PDB entry 6RED | electron microscopy, 3.00 A resolution | chains S and T of the 20 polymer chains in the assembly

== Chain S ==
Molecule: ATP synthase gamma chain, mitochondrial
Organism: Polytomella sp. Pringsheim 198.80
UniProtKB: Q4LDE7 (Q4LDE7_9CHLO); numbering as in UniProt (aligned over 1-317)
Sequence (317 residues; numbered 1 to 317; the number before each row is that of its first residue):
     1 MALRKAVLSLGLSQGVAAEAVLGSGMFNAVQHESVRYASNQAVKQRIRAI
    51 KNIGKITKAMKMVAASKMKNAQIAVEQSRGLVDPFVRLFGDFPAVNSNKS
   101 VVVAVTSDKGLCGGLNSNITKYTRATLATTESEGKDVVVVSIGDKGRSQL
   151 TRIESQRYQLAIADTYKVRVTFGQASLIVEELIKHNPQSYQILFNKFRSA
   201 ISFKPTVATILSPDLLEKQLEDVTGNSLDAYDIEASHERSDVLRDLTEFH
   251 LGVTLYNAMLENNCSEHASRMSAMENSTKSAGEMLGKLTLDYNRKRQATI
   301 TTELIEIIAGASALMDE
Unresolved in the structure: 1-38, 316-317

== Chain T ==
Molecule: ATP synthase subunit alpha
Organism: Polytomella sp. Pringsheim 198.80
UniProtKB: A0ZW40 (A0ZW40_9CHLO); numbering as in UniProt (aligned over 1-562)
Sequence (562 residues; numbered 1 to 562; the number before each row is that of its first residue):
     1 MRSPAAFVARSGLFKASLGQSNWAQKAEQMMASVTRTFAADAKALDELRK
    51 PKFSSKYLIQHVSQKLIPAVKEWEKSYQPPVIHLGRVLSVGDGIARVYGL
   101 KSVQAGELVCFDSGVKGMALNLQADHVGVVVFGNDSVIHQGDLVYRTGQI
   151 VNVPIGPGTLGRVTDGLGQPIDGKGPLTNVRSSLVEVKAPGIIARQSVRE
   201 PLFTGVKAVDALVPIGRGQRELIIGDRQTGKTAVAIDAIIHQKNCNEQVP
   251 KAQRVYCVYVAVGQKRSTVAQLVKLFTQTGAMRYTIMVSATASDAAPLQF
   301 LAPYSGCAMAEYFRDTGKHGLIIYDDLSKQSVAYRQMSLLLRRPPGREAF
   351 PGDVFYLHSRLLERAAKLSKELGGGSLTAFPVIETQAGDVSAYIATNVIS
   401 ITDGQIFLETELFYKGIRPALNVGLSVSRVGSAAQFPGMKQVAGTLKLEL
   451 AQYREVAAFAQFGSDLDAATQYVLERGARLTEMLKQKQFAPIPIERQTVA
   501 VYAATKGFLDKVRVQDIVAAEEAVISQVNPAVFKILKANGKITPALDAHL
   551 KAELRKVKLPGA
Unresolved in the structure: 1-84
Differences from the reference sequence: conflict Arg-266 (Lys in A0ZW40)
Bound ions: Mg2+: Thr-232 (together with ATP)
Small-molecule neighbours: ATP (adenosine-5'-triphosphate): Asp-226, Arg-227, Gln-228, Thr-229, Gly-230, Lys-231, Thr-232, Ala-233, Glu-384, Phe-413, Arg-418, Pro-419, Gln-486, Lys-487, Gln-488

== How chain S and chain T interact ==
Residue-residue contacts (16; chain S residue first):
  Arg-48(S) / Glu-411(T)  salt bridge
  Ala-59(S) / Phe-459(T)  hydrophobic
  Ala-59(S) / Phe-462(T)  hydrophobic
  Met-60(S) / Phe-462(T)  hydrophobic
  Met-62(S) / Phe-459(T)  hydrophobic
  Met-62(S) / Leu-466(T)  hydrophobic
  Val-63(S) / Ser-464(T)
  Val-63(S) / Leu-466(T)  hydrophobic
  Ser-66(S) / Leu-466(T)
  Lys-67(S) / Ser-464(T)
  Ile-300(S) / Arg-347(T)
  Leu-304(S) / Gly-346(T)
  Ile-307(S) / Pro-345(T)  hydrophobic
  Ile-307(S) / Ala-349(T)
  Leu-314(S) / Arg-342(T)  hydrogen bond (backbone-side chain)
  Met-315(S) / Arg-342(T)
Interface residues without a listed pair, chain S (15 interface residues in all): Gln-41, Lys-55, Ile-56
Interface residues without a listed pair, chain T (14 interface residues in all): Glu-348, Ala-387, Glu-455, Ala-458

== Overview ==
15 residues of chain S and 14 residues of chain T are in contact, with 1 hydrogen bond and 1 salt bridge.
Polar contacts include Arg-48(S)/Glu-411(T) and Leu-314(S)/Arg-342(T). Bound to chain T: ATP.
Here chain S is ATP synthase gamma chain, mitochondrial and chain T is ATP synthase subunit alpha, both from
Polytomella sp. Pringsheim 198.80. Entry 6RED (Cryo-EM structure of Polytomella F-ATP synthase, Rotary
substate 3A, focussed refinement of F1 head and rotor) was determined by electron microscopy (same publication
as 6RD4, 6RD5, 6RD6, 6RD7, 6RD8, 6RD9 and 46 further entries).
